PDB entry 5T3H | X-ray diffraction, 1.55 A resolution | chain A

# Chain A
Protein: Cationic trypsin
Organism: Bos taurus
Notes: EC 3.4.21.4
UniProtKB: P00760 (TRY1_BOVIN); the construct lacks a stretch of the UniProt sequence and is renumbered around it, so the offset changes along the chain: 16-34 = UniProt 24-42; 37-67 = UniProt 43-73; 69-125 = UniProt 74-130; 127-130 = UniProt 131-134; 6 more segments
Amino-acid sequence (223 residues; row label = number of the first residue in the row; note: 10 numbers in that range are skipped by the numbering (no residue carries them; nothing is unmodelled there)):
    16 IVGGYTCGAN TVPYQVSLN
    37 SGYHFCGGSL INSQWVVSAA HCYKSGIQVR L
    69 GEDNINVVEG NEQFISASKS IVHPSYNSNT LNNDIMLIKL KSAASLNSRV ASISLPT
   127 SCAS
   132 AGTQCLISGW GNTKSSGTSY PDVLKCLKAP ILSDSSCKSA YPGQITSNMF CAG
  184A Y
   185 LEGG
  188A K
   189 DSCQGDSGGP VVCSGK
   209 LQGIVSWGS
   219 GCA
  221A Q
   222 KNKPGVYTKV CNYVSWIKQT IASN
Disulfides: Cys22-Cys157, Cys42-Cys58, Cys128-Cys232, Cys136-Cys201, Cys168-Cys182, Cys191-Cys220
Ion coordination: Ca2+: Glu70, Asn72, Val75, Glu80
Small-molecule neighbours:
  - benzamidine (BEN): Asp189, Ser190, Cys191, Gln192, Ser195, Val213, Ser214, Trp215, Gly216, Gly219, Cys220, Gly226, Tyr228
  - selenourea (SEY), molecule 1: Gly18, Tyr20, Gln135, Leu158, Lys159, Tyr184A, Lys188A
  - selenourea (SEY), molecule 2: His40, Ile73, Trp141, Tyr151, Pro152
  - selenourea (SEY), molecule 3: His40, Phe41, Tyr151, Gln192, Gly193
  - selenourea (SEY), molecule 4: Arg66, Ile73, Asn74, Val75, Val76
  - selenourea (SEY), molecule 5: His91, Asn101, Asn179, Asn233, Tyr234, Trp237
  - selenourea (SEY), molecule 6: Pro124, Thr125, Ser127, Cys128, Ala129, Ser202, Lys204, Gln210
  - selenourea (SEY), molecule 7: Lys169, Tyr172, Pro173, Gly174, Gln175, Ile176
  - selenourea (SEY), molecule 8: Lys169, Ser170, Pro173, Gly174
  - selenourea (SEY), molecule 9: Ala183, Gly184, Tyr184A, Leu185, Gly187, Lys188A, Asp189, Ala221, Gln221A, Lys224, Pro225, Gly226
Curated features (UniProtKB/Swiss-Prot):
  - active site (Charge relay system): His57, Asp102, Ser195
  - binding site (Ca(2+)): Glu70, Asn72, Val75, Glu80
  - binding site (substrate): Asp189, Ser190, Gln192, Gly193, Ser195

# Summary
Ligands of chain A: benzamidine and 9 copies of selenourea. The Ca2+ site is built by Glu70, Asn72, Val75 and
Glu80. Curated annotation (UniProt) lists 3 active-site residues, 4 Ca2+-binding residues and 5
substrate-binding residues.
Chain A is Cationic trypsin (Bos taurus); the structure, bovine trypsin soaked with selenourea for 5 min, was
determined by X-ray diffraction together with 5T3F, 5T3G, 5T3I, 5T3J and 5T3L from the same study.
